Entry 8ABJ (electron microscopy, 3.70 A resolution); this record covers chains L and M of the 20 polymer chains in the assembly.

# Chain L
Protein: YALI0A14806p
From: Yarrowia lipolytica
UniProt: Q6CGY9 (Q6CGY9_YARLI); residues 1-474 here = UniProt positions 1-474
Amino-acid sequence (474 residues; row label = number of the first residue in the row):
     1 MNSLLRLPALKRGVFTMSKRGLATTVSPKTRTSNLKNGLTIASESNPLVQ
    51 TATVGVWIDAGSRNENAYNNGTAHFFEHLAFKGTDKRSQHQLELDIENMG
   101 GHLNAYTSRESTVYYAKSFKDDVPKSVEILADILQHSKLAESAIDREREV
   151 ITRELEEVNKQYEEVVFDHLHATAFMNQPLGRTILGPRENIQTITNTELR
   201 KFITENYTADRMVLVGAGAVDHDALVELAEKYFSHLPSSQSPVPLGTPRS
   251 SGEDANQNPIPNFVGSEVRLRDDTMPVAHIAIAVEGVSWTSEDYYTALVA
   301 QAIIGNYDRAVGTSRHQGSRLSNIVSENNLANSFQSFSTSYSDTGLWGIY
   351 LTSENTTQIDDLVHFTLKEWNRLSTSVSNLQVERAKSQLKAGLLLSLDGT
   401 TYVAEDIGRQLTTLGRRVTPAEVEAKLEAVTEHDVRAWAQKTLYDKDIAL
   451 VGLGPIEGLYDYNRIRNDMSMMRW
Unresolved in the structure: 1-25, 249-259
Small-molecule neighbours:
  - 1,2-diacyl-sn-glycero-3-phosphocholine (PC1): Tyr444, Asp445, Ser470, Met472
  - phosphatidylethanolamine (PTY): Asn467, Ser470, Met472
  - 1,2-dimyristoyl-sn-glycero-3-phosphate (XP4): Arg372, Ser376, Arg473

# Chain M
Protein: Cytochrome b-c1 complex subunit 2, mitochondrial
From: Yarrowia lipolytica
UniProt: Q6C2E3 (QCR2_YARLI); residue numbers follow UniProt; this construct covers 1-417
Amino-acid sequence (417 residues; row label = number of the first residue in the row):
     1 MTRGVPRLAVAARHFSTAEAAGVKVAAQDGQSPISDLSVVLRGGSRYATV
    51 PGVSHILEKFAFQNTVPKSALRFVRELELFGGKLYTHTTREHIVLRTQFL
   101 KQDLPYFVDAFANVLKETKFQQFELTERVAPVAELDLLKRESDPAFTALE
   151 AAHEVAFRTGLGNSVYAQGYSPVTLEDVKEFARQVYAKQNVAVVGNNVVP
   201 ADLQQLVGTAFADLQEGSKVTQAGTTTLHGGEARVRTSTGNALTIALPIA
   251 EPKPVYHALASFLGGPASMPWSVGASPLAQATVGTHTSVKATYHNYGDAG
   301 LFAITIKGDSPAEISQVAHKAVQALKDTGAEVTEEQAARAYAKSKFAAAE
   351 AFENPDSSASVIGMELLSGVSRIAPENVQKFTPAELSEAAAQLSASAKPV
   401 VAAVGQVHALPFADELF
Unresolved in the structure: 1-14, 417

# How chain L and chain M interact
Residue-residue contacts (85):
  Val26(L) with Gln31(M)
  Ser27(L) with Gln31(M)
  Pro28(L) with Gln31(M)
  Leu48(L) with Gln28(M); Asp29(M); Gly30(M)
  Val49(L) with Glu353(M)
  Gln50(L) with Glu353(M); Pro375(M); Glu376(M)
  Thr51(L) with Phe346(M); Ala349(M); Glu353(M), hydrogen bond (backbone-side chain)
  His74(L) with Trp271(M)
  Glu77(L) with Trp271(M), hydrogen bond
  His78(L) with Trp271(M)
  Phe81(L) with Met269(M); Pro270(M)
  Lys82(L) with Trp271(M), hydrogen bond (side chain-backbone)
  Glu93(L) with Met269(M)
  Leu94(L) with Glu335(M); Arg339(M)
  Ile96(L) with Ser268(M); Met269(M), hydrophobic
  Glu97(L) with Ser268(M), hydrogen bond; Ala275(M), hydrogen bond (side chain-backbone); Ser276(M); Arg339(M); Lys343(M)
  Asn98(L) with Glu335(M), hydrogen bond; Ala342(M)
  Met99(L) with Ala342(M)
  Gly100(L) with Ala342(M); Lys343(M); Phe346(M)
  Gly101(L) with Ser268(M); Phe346(M)
  His102(L) with Ser268(M); Phe346(M)
  Leu103(L) with Ser268(M), hydrogen bond (backbone-backbone); Met269(M); Pro270(M)
  Asn104(L) with Pro270(M)
  Ala105(L) with Pro270(M)
  Lys117(L) with Phe346(M)
  Ser118(L) with Phe346(M)
  Phe119(L) with Lys345(M); Ala349(M), hydrophobic
  Arg153(L) with His286(M)
  Glu154(L) with Trp271(M)
  Arg309(L) with Val132(M); Leu135(M)
  Ala310(L) with Val132(M)
  Thr313(L) with Val74(M); Leu84(M)
  Arg315(L) with Glu127(M); Arg128(M)
  His316(L) with Ala70(M); Leu71(M); Val74(M); Arg75(M), hydrogen bond (backbone-side chain); Arg128(M)
  Gln317(L) with Arg75(M), hydrogen bond (backbone-side chain); Glu78(M)
  Gly318(L) with Arg75(M); Glu78(M), hydrogen bond (backbone-side chain)
  Asn323(L) with Arg75(M)
  Arg384(L) with Leu79(M)
  Ser387(L) with Leu79(M)
  Gln388(L) with Glu78(M); Gly81(M)
  Lys390(L) with Leu100(M)
  Ala391(L) with Phe80(M); Gly81(M); Leu100(M), hydrophobic
  Leu394(L) with Pro33(M), hydrophobic; Ile34(M); Leu100(M), hydrophobic
  Leu395(L) with Ile34(M), hydrophobic; Gly81(M); Lys83(M); Gln98(M); Phe99(M)
  Leu397(L) with Ile34(M)
  Asp398(L) with Gln98(M), hydrogen bond
Other interface residues (no listed pair), chain L (49 interface residues in all): Leu92, Val311, Gly312
Other interface residues (no listed pair), chain M (46 interface residues in all): Ser32, Ser272, Val273, Gly274, Gln280, Glu350

# Summary
Chain L and chain M form an interface of 49 and 46 residues respectively, with 11 hydrogen bonds. Polar pairs
include Thr51(L)-Glu353(M), Glu77(L)-Trp271(M) and Lys82(L)-Trp271(M). Chain L binds phosphatidylethanolamine,
1,2-dimyristoyl-sn-glycero-3-phosphate and 1,2-diacyl-sn-glycero-3-phosphocholine.
Here chain L is YALI0A14806p and chain M is Cytochrome b-c1 complex subunit 2, mitochondrial, both from
Yarrowia lipolytica. Entry 8ABJ (Complex III2 from Yarrowia lipolytica, antimycin A bound, c-position) was
determined by electron microscopy, deposited together with 8AB6, 8AB7, 8AB8, 8AB9, 8ABA, 8ABB and 11 further
entries.
